PDB entry 4I2O | X-ray diffraction, 1.77 A resolution | chains B and W of the 4 polymer chains in the assembly

[Chain B]
Name: FixK2 protein
From: Bradyrhizobium japonicum
UniProt: O69245 (O69245_BRAJP); numbering as in UniProt (aligned over 1-232)
Chain sequence (243 residues; each row starts with the number of its first residue):
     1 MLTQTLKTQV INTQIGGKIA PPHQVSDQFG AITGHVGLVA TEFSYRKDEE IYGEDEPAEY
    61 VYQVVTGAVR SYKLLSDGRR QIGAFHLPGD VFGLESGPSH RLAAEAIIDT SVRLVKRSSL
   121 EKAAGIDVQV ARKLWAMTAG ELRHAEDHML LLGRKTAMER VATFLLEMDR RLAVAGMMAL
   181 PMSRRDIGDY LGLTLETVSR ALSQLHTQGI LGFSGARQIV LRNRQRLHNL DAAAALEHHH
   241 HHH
Not modelled in the structure: 1-37, 236-243
Construct notes: engineered mutation Ser183 (Cys in O69245); expression tag (233-243)
From the paper describing this entry:
  - binding site for Promoter of fixK2 direct target, fixN, upstream (chain W): Leu195, Glu196, Arg200
  - binding site for Promoter of fixK2 direct target, fixN, downstream: Arg200

[Chain W]
Molecule: Promoter of fixK2 direct target, fixN, upstream
Sequence (30 nucleotides; each row starts with the number of its first residue):
     1 CGGGGAATTG ATTGAAATCA AGATAGGTGG
Not modelled in the structure: 1-2, 28-30

[Interface between chain B and chain W]
Pairs across the interface (13):
  Thr156(B) - DA16(W)  phosphate contact
  Ala157(B) - DA16(W)  hydrogen bond to the phosphate
  Gly192(B) - DA17(W)  phosphate contact
  Leu193(B) - DA17(W)  phosphate contact
  Thr194(B) - DA17(W)  hydrogen bond to the phosphate
  Thr194(B) - DT18(W)  base contact
  Glu196(B) - DT18(W)  base contact
  Glu196(B) - DC19(W)  hydrogen bond to the base
  Thr197(B) - DA16(W)  sugar contact
  Thr197(B) - DA17(W)  hydrogen bond to the phosphate
  Arg200(B) - DT18(W)  hydrogen bond to the base
  Gly215(B) - DG26(W)  phosphate contact
  Ala216(B) - DG26(W)  phosphate contact
Other interface residues (no listed pair), chain W (6 interface residues in all): DA20

[Overview]
The interface between chain B and chain W involves 10 residues on one side and 6 on the other, with 5 hydrogen
bonds. Polar contacts include Glu196(B)-DC19(W), Arg200(B)-DT18(W) and Ala157(B)-DA16(W). The paper reports a
binding site for Promoter of fixK2 direct target, fixN, upstream (chain W) at Leu195(B), Glu196(B) and
Arg200(B); a binding site for Promoter of fixK2 direct target, fixN, downstream at Arg200(B).
Here chain B is FixK2 protein (Bradyrhizobium japonicum) and chain W is Promoter of fixK2 direct target, fixN,
upstream. Entry 4I2O (The Structure of FixK2 from Bradyrhizobium japonicum) was determined by X-ray
diffraction.
